Entry 5L5S (X-ray diffraction, 2.60 A resolution); this record covers chains S and T of the 28 polymer chains in the assembly.

# Chain S
Molecule: Proteasome subunit alpha type-6
Organism: Saccharomyces cerevisiae (strain ATCC 204508 / S288c)
Notes: EC 3.4.25.1
Reference sequence: P40302 (PSA6_YEAST); residues 0-233 here correspond to UniProt positions 1-234 (UniProt number = residue number + 1)
Chain sequence (234 residues; row label = number of the first residue in the row; numbering starts at 0):
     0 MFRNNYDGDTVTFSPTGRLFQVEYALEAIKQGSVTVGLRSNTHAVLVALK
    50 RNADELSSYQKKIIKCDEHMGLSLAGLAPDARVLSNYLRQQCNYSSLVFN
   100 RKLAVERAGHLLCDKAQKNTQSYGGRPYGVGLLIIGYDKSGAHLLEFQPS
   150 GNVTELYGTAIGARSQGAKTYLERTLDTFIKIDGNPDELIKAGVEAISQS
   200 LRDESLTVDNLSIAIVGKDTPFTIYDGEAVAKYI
Not modelled in the structure: 0-2

# Chain T
Molecule: Probable proteasome subunit alpha type-7
Organism: Saccharomyces cerevisiae (strain ATCC 204508 / S288c)
Notes: EC 3.4.25.1
Reference sequence: P21242 (PSA7_YEAST); residues -3 to 284 here correspond to UniProt positions 1-288 (UniProt number = residue number + 4)
Chain sequence (288 residues; each row starts with the number of its first residue; numbers below 1 keep their minus sign (Met-3 is residue -3)):
    -3 MTSIGTGYDLSNSVFSPDGRNFQVEYAVKAVENGTTSIGIKCNDGVVFAV
    47 EKLITSKLLVPQKNVKIQVVDRHIGCVYSGLIPDGRHLVNRGREEAASFK
    97 KLYKTPIPIPAFADRLGQYVQAHTLYNSVRPFGVSTIFGGVDKNGAHLYM
   147 LEPSGSYWGYKGAATGKGRQSAKAELEKLVDHHPEGLSAREAVKQAAKII
   197 YLAHEDNKEKDFELEISWCSLSETNGLHKFVKGDLLQEAIDFAQKEINGD
   247 DDEDEDDSDNVMSSDDENAPVATNANATTDQEGDIHLE
Not modelled in the structure: -3 to 1, 245-284

# How chain S and chain T interact
Residue-residue contacts (63; chain S residue first):
  Asn4(S) with Leu6(T)
  Tyr5(S) with Asp5(T), hydrogen bond; Leu6(T), hydrophobic
  Thr9(S) with Arg126(T)
  Val10(S) with Gln19(T); Asn123(T); Ser124(T); Val125(T); Arg126(T)
  Thr11(S) with Leu6(T); Gln19(T)
  Phe12(S) with Gln19(T); Tyr22(T); Ala23(T), hydrophobic; Arg126(T); Pro127(T); Gly129(T)
  Ser13(S) with Tyr22(T)
  Pro14(S) with Tyr22(T), hydrophobic; Lys25(T)
  Thr15(S) with Lys25(T)
  Gly16(S) with Tyr22(T); Lys25(T); Ala26(T)
  Leu18(S) with Leu77(T), hydrophobic; Arg126(T)
  His109(S) with Arg82(T)
  Cys112(S) with Arg82(T)
  Asp113(S) with Arg82(T), salt bridge; Asn86(T)
  Gln116(S) with Pro79(T); Asp80(T); His83(T), hydrogen bond; Arg126(T)
  Thr119(S) with Arg126(T), hydrogen bond (backbone-side chain)
  Gln120(S) with Val125(T); Arg126(T), hydrogen bond (backbone-backbone); Pro127(T); Phe128(T)
  Ser121(S) with Ser124(T)
  Tyr122(S) with Ser124(T), hydrogen bond (backbone-backbone)
  Ser149(S) with Pro79(T)
  Gly150(S) with Pro79(T)
  Asn151(S) with Ile78(T); Pro79(T)
  Thr153(S) with Leu55(T); Asn60(T)
  Glu154(S) with Val56(T); Lys59(T); Asn60(T), hydrogen bond (backbone-side chain)
  Leu155(S) with Leu54(T); Leu55(T); Val56(T)
  Tyr156(S) with Leu54(T), hydrogen bond (backbone-backbone); Leu55(T); Val56(T); Pro57(T)
  Gly157(S) with Leu54(T)
  Lys168(S) with Leu54(T)
  Leu171(S) with Leu54(T)
  Glu172(S) with Ser52(T), hydrogen bond; Lys53(T), hydrogen bond (side chain-backbone)
  Leu175(S) with Lys53(T)
Also at the interface, not in a pair above, chain S (35 interface residues in all): Arg38, Glu105, Val152, Phe178
Also at the interface, not in a pair above, chain T (30 interface residues in all): His119

# Overview
Chain S and chain T form an interface of 35 and 30 residues respectively; the contacts include 9 hydrogen
bonds and 1 salt bridge. Among the polar pairs are Asp113(S)-Arg82(T), Tyr5(S)-Asp5(T) and Gln116(S)-His83(T).
Chain S is Proteasome subunit alpha type-6 and chain T is Probable proteasome subunit alpha type-7, both from
Saccharomyces cerevisiae (strain ATCC 204508 / S288c); the structure, Yeast 20S proteasome with human beta5i
(1-138; V31M) and human beta6 (97-111; 118-133) in complex with ..., was determined by X-ray diffraction,
deposited together with 5L52, 5L54, 5L55, 5L5A, 5L5B, 5L5D and 30 further entries.
